8XA2 - chains R and V of the 8 polymer chains in the assembly; structure by electron microscopy, 4.00 A resolution.

# Chain R
Name: Tri2A
From: Human alphaherpesvirus 3
Sequence (256 residues; each row starts with the number of its first residue; note: 57 numbers in that range are skipped by the numbering (no residue carries them; nothing is unmodelled there)):
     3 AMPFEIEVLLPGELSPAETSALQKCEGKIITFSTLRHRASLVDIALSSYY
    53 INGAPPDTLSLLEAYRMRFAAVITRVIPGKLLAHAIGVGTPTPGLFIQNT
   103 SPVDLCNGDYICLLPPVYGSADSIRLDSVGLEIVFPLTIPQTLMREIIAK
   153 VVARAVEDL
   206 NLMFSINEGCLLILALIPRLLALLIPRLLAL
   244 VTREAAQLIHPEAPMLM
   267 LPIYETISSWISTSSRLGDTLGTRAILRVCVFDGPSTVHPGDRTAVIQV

# Chain V
Name: Tri2B
From: Human alphaherpesvirus 3
Sequence (263 residues; numbered 3 to 315; 50 numbers in that range are skipped by the numbering (no residue carries them; nothing is unmodelled there); the number before each row is that of its first residue):
     3 AMPFEIEVLLPGEISPAETSALQKCEGKIITFSTLRHRASLVDIALSSYY
    53 INGAPPDTLSLLEAYRMRFAAVITRVIPGKLLAHAIGVGTPTPGLFIQNT
   103 SPVDLCNGDYICLLPPVFGSADEIRLDSVGLEIVFPLTIPQTLMREIIAK
   153 VVARAVERTAA
   175 DVICYNGRRYELETNLQHRDGSDAAIRTLVLNLMFSINEGTTLILTLITR
   225 LL
   266 RFPIYEAISSWISTSSRLGDTLGTRAILRVCVFDGPSTVHPGDRTAVIQV

# How chain R and chain V interact
Contacting residue pairs (72; chain R residue first):
  Thr-36(R) with Asn-109(V)
  Leu-37(R) with Cys-296(V), hydrophobic; Phe-298(V), hydrophobic
  Arg-68(R) with Tyr-112(V); Arg-294(V), hydrogen bond (backbone-side chain)
  Met-69(R) with Cys-108(V), hydrophobic; Asn-109(V); Gly-110(V); Asp-111(V); Arg-294(V), hydrogen bond (backbone-side chain)
  Arg-70(R) with Arg-294(V), hydrogen bond (backbone-side chain)
  Phe-71(R) with Asn-109(V); Gly-110(V); Arg-294(V); Val-295(V); Cys-296(V), hydrophobic
  Val-90(R) with Phe-298(V), hydrophobic; Ile-313(V)
  Arg-147(R) with Ser-274(V), hydrogen bond (side chain-backbone); Ile-277(V); Ser-278(V)
  Glu-148(R) with Tyr-270(V)
  Ala-151(R) with Ser-274(V)
  Lys-152(R) with Tyr-270(V)
  Val-154(R) with Ile-273(V), hydrophobic
  Ala-155(R) with Ile-269(V), hydrophobic
  Val-158(R) with Leu-221(V), hydrophobic
  Cys-215(R) with Ile-218(V)
  Leu-216(R) with Ile-218(V), hydrophobic; Ile-222(V), hydrophobic
  Leu-219(R) with Gly-214(V); Thr-215(V), hydrogen bond (backbone-side chain); Ile-218(V), hydrophobic; Trp-276(V), hydrophobic
  Ala-220(R) with Thr-215(V); Ile-218(V), hydrophobic
  Pro-223(R) with Ile-211(V), hydrophobic; Thr-215(V)
  Leu-225(R) with Ile-211(V); Asn-212(V); Thr-215(V); Thr-216(V)
  Leu-228(R) with Leu-207(V), hydrophobic
  Val-244(R) with Met-208(V)
  Gln-250(R) with Asn-212(V)
  Pro-257(R) with Leu-219(V), hydrophobic
  Leu-259(R) with Leu-219(V), hydrophobic; Thr-223(V); Leu-226(V), hydrophobic
  Ile-269(R) with Glu-159(V)
  Tyr-270(R) with Lys-152(V); Ala-155(V), hydrophobic; Arg-156(V); Glu-159(V), hydrogen bond (backbone-side chain); Asp-175(V), hydrogen bond
  Ser-274(R) with Ala-151(V); Ala-155(V)
  Trp-276(R) with Leu-207(V), hydrophobic; Trp-276(V), hydrophobic
  Ile-277(R) with Ala-151(V), hydrophobic
  Ser-278(R) with Glu-148(V); Ala-151(V)
  Ser-280(R) with Ser-280(V); Leu-283(V)
  Ser-281(R) with Arg-147(V); Leu-283(V)
  Arg-282(R) with Thr-144(V), hydrogen bond (side chain-backbone); Glu-148(V), salt bridge
  Leu-283(R) with Trp-276(V)
  Gly-284(R) with Ser-280(V); Ser-281(V)
  Leu-287(R) with Ile-277(V)
Other interface residues (no listed pair), chain R (46 interface residues in all): Arg-38, Gly-89, Leu-161, Ile-218, Leu-221, Ala-227, Thr-245, Met-258, Ile-273
Other interface residues (no listed pair), chain V (48 interface residues in all): Val-158, Leu-225, Pro-268, Ser-275, Gly-284, Ser-302

# In short
46 residues of chain R and 48 residues of chain V are in contact; the contacts include 8 hydrogen bonds and 1
salt bridge. Polar pairs include Arg-282(R)/Glu-148(V), Arg-68(R)/Arg-294(V) and Met-69(R)/Arg-294(V).
Here chain R is Tri2A and chain V is Tri2B, both from Human alphaherpesvirus 3. Entry 8XA2 (Penton capsomer of
the VZV B-Capsid) was determined by electron microscopy together with 8X9W, 8X9X, 8X9Y, 8X9Z, 8XA0, 8XA1 and
8XA3 from the same study.
